2BAB - chain A; structure by X-ray diffraction, 2.00 A resolution.

Chain A:
Protein: putative aminooxidase
Source organism: Propionibacterium acnes
Amino-acid sequence (424 residues; numbered 1 to 424; the number before each row is that of its first residue):
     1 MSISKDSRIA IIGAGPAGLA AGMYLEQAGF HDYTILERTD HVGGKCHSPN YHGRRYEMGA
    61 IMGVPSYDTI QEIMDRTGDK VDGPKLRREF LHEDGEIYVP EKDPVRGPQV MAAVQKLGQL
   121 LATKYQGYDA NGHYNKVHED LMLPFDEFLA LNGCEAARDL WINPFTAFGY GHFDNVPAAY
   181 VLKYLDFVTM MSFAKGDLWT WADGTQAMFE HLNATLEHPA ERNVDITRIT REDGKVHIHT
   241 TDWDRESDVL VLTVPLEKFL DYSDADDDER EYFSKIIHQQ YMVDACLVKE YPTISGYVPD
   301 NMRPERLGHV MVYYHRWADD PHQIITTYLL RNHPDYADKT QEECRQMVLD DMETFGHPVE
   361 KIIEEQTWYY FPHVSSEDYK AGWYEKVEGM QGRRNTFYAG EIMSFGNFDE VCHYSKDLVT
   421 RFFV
Disordered / not traced: 1
Ligand contacts:
  - 1,4-butanediol (BU1), molecule 1: Gly-53, Arg-54, Arg-55, Ala-202, Asp-203, Trp-317
  - 1,4-butanediol (BU1), molecule 2: Phe-90, Pro-100, Glu-101, Gly-107, Val-110, Met-111, Asp-159, Leu-160, Asn-163
  - 1,4-butanediol (BU1), molecule 3: Gly-118, Gln-119, Phe-187
  - FAD (flavin-adenine dinucleotide): Ile-12, Gly-13, Ala-14, Gly-15, Pro-16, Ala-17, Gly-18, Leu-36, Glu-37, Arg-38, Thr-39, Gly-43, Gly-44, Lys-45, Cys-46, Met-58, Gly-59, Ala-60, Ile-61, Met-62, Tyr-67, Tyr-170, Ile-226, Thr-253, Val-254, Pro-255, Tyr-262, Tyr-281, Val-283, Tyr-328, Trp-368, Tyr-370, Gly-400, Glu-401, Gly-406, Asn-407, Phe-408, Asp-409, Val-411
  - (10E,12Z)-octadeca-10,12-dienoic acid (ODD): Ile-61, Met-62, Gly-63, Val-64, Tyr-67, Leu-86, Arg-87, Arg-88, Phe-168, Tyr-170, Tyr-184, Thr-189, Phe-193, Leu-198, Tyr-281, Ser-295, Tyr-297, Val-312, Tyr-313, Tyr-314, Tyr-328, Tyr-370
From the paper describing this entry:
  - binding site for (10E,12Z)-octadeca-10,12-dienoic acid: Met-62, Arg-88, Phe-168, Phe-193, Tyr-297
  - conformationally variable residues (side-chain flip): Phe-168, Tyr-297
  - catalytic residues: Phe-168 (proposed by the authors, not directly observed)
  - contacts within the chain: Arg-88/Phe-193
  - specificity-determining residues: Phe-168 (proposed by the authors, not directly observed)
  - binding site for flavin-adenine dinucleotide: Phe-408 to Phe-422

In short:
Ligands of chain A: flavin-adenine dinucleotide, (10E,12Z)-octadeca-10,12-dienoic acid and 3 copies of
1,4-butanediol. From the paper: the catalytic residue Phe-168; a binding site for
(10E,12Z)-octadeca-10,12-dienoic acid at Met-62, Arg-88 and Phe-168 among others.
Chain A is putative aminooxidase (Propionibacterium acnes); the structure, Crystal structure of CLA-producing
fatty acid isomerase from P. acnes, was determined by X-ray diffraction together with 2B9W, 2B9X, 2B9Y, 2BA9
and 2BAC from the same study.
